Entry 5JW5 (X-ray diffraction, 1.90 A resolution); this record covers chains H and L.

[Chain H]
Molecule: MEDI8852 Heavy chain
From: Homo sapiens
Amino-acid sequence (227 residues; row label = number of the first residue in the row; note: 2 numbers in that range are skipped by the numbering (no residue carries them; nothing is unmodelled there)):
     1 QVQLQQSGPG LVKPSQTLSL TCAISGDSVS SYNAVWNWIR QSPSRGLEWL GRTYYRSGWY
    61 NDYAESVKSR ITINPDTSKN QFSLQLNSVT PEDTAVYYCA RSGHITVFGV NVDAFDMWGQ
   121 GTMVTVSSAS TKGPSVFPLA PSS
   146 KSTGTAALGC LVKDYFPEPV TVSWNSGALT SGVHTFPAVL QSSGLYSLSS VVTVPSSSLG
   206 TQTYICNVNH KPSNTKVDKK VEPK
Unresolved in the structure: 146-148
Disulfide bonds: Cys22-Cys99, Cys155-Cys211

[Chain L]
Molecule: MEDI8852 Light chain
From: Homo sapiens
Amino-acid sequence (210 residues; each row starts with the number of its first residue):
     1 DIQMTQSPSS LSASVGDRVT ITCRTSQSLS SYTHWYQQKP GKAPKLLIYA ASSRGSGVPS
    61 RFSGSGSGTD FTLTISSLQP EDFATYYCQQ SRTFGQGTKV EIKRTVAAPS VFIFPPSDEQ
   121 LKSGTASVVC LLNNFYPREA KVQWKVDNAL QSGNSQESVT EQDSKDSTYS LSSTLTLSKA
   181 DYEKHKVYAC EVTHQGLSSP VTKSFNRGEC
Unresolved in the structure: 210
Disulfide bonds: Cys23-Cys88, Cys130-Cys190
What the authors report for this chain:
  - contacts within the chain: Thr33-Phe71

[Interface between chain H and chain L]
Pairs across the interface (59):
  Gln41(H) - Gln38(L)  hydrogen bond
  Gln41(H) - Tyr87(L)  hydrogen bond
  Leu47(H) - Tyr87(L)  hydrophobic
  Leu47(H) - Phe94(L)
  Trp49(H) - Arg92(L)
  Arg52(H) - Arg92(L)
  Tyr98(H) - Gln38(L)  hydrogen bond
  Tyr98(H) - Lys42(L)
  Tyr98(H) - Ala43(L)  hydrophobic
  Ile105(H) - Leu46(L)  hydrophobic
  Ile105(H) - Tyr49(L)  hydrophobic
  Val107(H) - Tyr32(L)
  Val107(H) - Tyr49(L)  hydrophobic
  Val107(H) - Ala50(L)  hydrophobic
  Val112(H) - Tyr32(L)  hydrophobic
  Asp113(H) - His34(L)  salt bridge
  Asp113(H) - Gln89(L)  hydrogen bond (backbone-side chain)
  Asp113(H) - Ser91(L)  hydrogen bond (side chain-backbone)
  Ala114(H) - His34(L)
  Ala114(H) - Tyr36(L)
  Phe115(H) - Tyr36(L)  hydrogen bond (backbone-side chain)
  Phe115(H) - Leu46(L)
  Phe115(H) - Gln89(L)
  Phe115(H) - Phe94(L)  hydrophobic
  Trp118(H) - Tyr36(L)
  Trp118(H) - Ala43(L)  hydrophobic
  Trp118(H) - Pro44(L)
  Gly119(H) - Ala43(L)
  Phe137(H) - Ser117(L)
  Phe137(H) - Glu119(L)
  Phe137(H) - Gln120(L)
  Pro138(H) - Ser117(L)
  Leu139(H) - Phe114(L)  hydrophobic
  Leu139(H) - Val129(L)  hydrophobic
  Ala140(H) - Phe114(L)
  Thr150(H) - Phe112(L)
  Ala152(H) - Phe112(L)  hydrophobic
  Ala152(H) - Phe114(L)
  Leu156(H) - Ser127(L)
  Lys158(H) - Gln120(L)
  Lys158(H) - Ser127(L)
  His179(H) - Asn133(L)  hydrogen bond
  His179(H) - Asn134(L)  hydrogen bond
  His179(H) - Ser170(L)  hydrogen bond
  Phe181(H) - Leu131(L)  hydrophobic
  Phe181(H) - Ser158(L)
  Phe181(H) - Thr160(L)
  Phe181(H) - Ser170(L)
  Phe181(H) - Leu171(L)  hydrophobic
  Phe181(H) - Ser172(L)
  Pro182(H) - Ser158(L)  hydrogen bond (backbone-side chain)
  Pro182(H) - Val159(L)
  Val184(H) - Gln156(L)
  Val184(H) - Glu157(L)
  Leu185(H) - Gln156(L)  hydrogen bond (backbone-side chain)
  Gln186(H) - Gln156(L)
  Val196(H) - Leu131(L)  hydrophobic
  Thr198(H) - Asn133(L)
  Lys224(H) - Glu119(L)  salt bridge
Interface residues without a listed pair, chain H (38 interface residues in all): Ile39, Asp62, Thr106, Asp116, Val136, Ser142, Leu153, Thr180
Interface residues without a listed pair, chain L (35 interface residues in all): Pro115, Asp163

[Overview]
The interface between chain H and chain L involves 38 residues on one side and 35 on the other, with 11
hydrogen bonds and 2 salt bridges. Among the polar pairs are Asp113(H)-His34(L), Lys224(H)-Glu119(L) and
Gln41(H)-Gln38(L). The paper reports contacts within the chain involving Thr33(L) and Phe71(L).
Chain H is MEDI8852 Heavy chain and chain L is MEDI8852 Light chain, both from Homo sapiens; the structure,
Structure of MEDI8852 Fab Fragment, was determined by X-ray diffraction together with 5JW3 and 5JW4 from the
same study.
